PDB entry 7T15 | X-ray diffraction, 2.05 A resolution | chains A and B

== Chain A (and B) ==
Molecule: Capsid protein p24
Organism: Simian immunodeficiency virus - cpz
Notes: chain B of this document is another copy of the same molecule, construct and numbering; everything in this record applies to it too
UniProtKB: Q1A241 (Q1A241_SIV); residues 1-231 here correspond to UniProt positions 123-353 (UniProt number = residue number + 122)
Sequence (231 residues; row label = number of the first residue in the row):
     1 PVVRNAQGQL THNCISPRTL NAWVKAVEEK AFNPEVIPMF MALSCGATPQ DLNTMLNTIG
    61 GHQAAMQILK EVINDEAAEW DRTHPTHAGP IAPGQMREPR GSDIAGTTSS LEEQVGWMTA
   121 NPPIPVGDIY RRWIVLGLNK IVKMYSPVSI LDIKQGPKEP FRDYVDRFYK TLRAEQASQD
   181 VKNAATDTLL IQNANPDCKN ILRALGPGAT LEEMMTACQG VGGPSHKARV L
Disordered / not traced: 87-91, 221-231 (chain B: 86-94, 220-231)
Construct notes: engineered mutation Cys14 (Pro136 in Q1A241), Cys45 (Glu167 in Q1A241), Ala184 (Trp306 in Q1A241), Ala185 (Met307 in Q1A241)
Cystine bridges: Cys198-Cys218
From the paper describing this entry:
  - contacts within the chain: His12-Asp51 (water-mediated contact), His12-Gln50 (water-mediated contact)

== How chain A and chain B interact ==
Pairs across the interface (43):
  Ala6(A) with Asn5(B); Gln7(B)
  Arg18(A) with Arg18(B)
  Thr19(A) with Pro17(B)
  Glu29(A) with Lys25(B), salt bridge
  Lys30(A) with Glu28(B), salt bridge
  Glu35(A) with Asn57(B); Thr58(B); Gly60(B)
  Pro38(A) with Asn57(B); Thr58(B)
  Met39(A) with Leu20(B), hydrophobic; Thr58(B)
  Ala42(A) with Ile15(B), hydrophobic; Leu20(B), hydrophobic; Thr54(B)
  Cys45(A) with Cys14(B), disulfide
  Gly46(A) with Cys14(B)
  Arg162(A) with Tyr145(B)
  Val165(A) with Ala64(B), hydrophobic
  Asp166(A) with His62(B); Gln63(B), hydrogen bond (side chain-backbone); Ala64(B), hydrogen bond (side chain-backbone)
  Tyr169(A) with Gln63(B); Gln67(B)
  Lys170(A) with Gly60(B); Gln63(B)
  Arg173(A) with Asn57(B), hydrogen bond (side chain-backbone); Ile59(B), hydrogen bond (side chain-backbone); Gln63(B)
  Gln179(A) with Asn57(B), hydrogen bond; Gln63(B), hydrogen bond; Gln67(B), hydrogen bond (backbone-side chain); Lys70(B)
  Val181(A) with Gln67(B)
  Lys182(A) with Gln67(B)
  Leu211(A) with Ala64(B); Gln67(B); Glu71(B)
  Glu212(A) with Lys140(B), salt bridge
  Met215(A) with Ala64(B), hydrophobic; Ile68(B), hydrophobic; Tyr145(B)
Also at the interface, not in a pair above, chain A (27 interface residues in all): Ala22, Leu43, Thr210, Gln219
Also at the interface, not in a pair above, chain B (27 interface residues in all): Val24, Ala65, Met66, Met144
Inter-chain disulfides: Cys14(A)-Cys45(B), Cys45(A)-Cys14(B)

== Summary ==
The chain A/chain B interface involves 27 residues from each chain; the contacts include 2 disulfide bonds, 7
hydrogen bonds and 3 salt bridges. Polar contacts include Glu29(A)-Lys25(B), Lys30(A)-Glu28(B) and
Glu212(A)-Lys140(B). The paper reports contacts within the chain involving His12(A), Asp51(A) and Gln50(A).
Chain A and chain B are both Capsid protein p24 (Simian immunodeficiency virus - cpz); the structure,
Hexameric SIVcpz CA, was determined by X-ray diffraction (same publication as 7QDF, 7T12, 7T13, 7T14 and
8D3B).
